Entry 8Z4J (electron microscopy, 2.97 A resolution); this record covers chains I and N of the 13 polymer chains in the assembly.

Chain I:
Molecule: Protein structure
Sequence (609 residues; each row starts with the number of its first residue):
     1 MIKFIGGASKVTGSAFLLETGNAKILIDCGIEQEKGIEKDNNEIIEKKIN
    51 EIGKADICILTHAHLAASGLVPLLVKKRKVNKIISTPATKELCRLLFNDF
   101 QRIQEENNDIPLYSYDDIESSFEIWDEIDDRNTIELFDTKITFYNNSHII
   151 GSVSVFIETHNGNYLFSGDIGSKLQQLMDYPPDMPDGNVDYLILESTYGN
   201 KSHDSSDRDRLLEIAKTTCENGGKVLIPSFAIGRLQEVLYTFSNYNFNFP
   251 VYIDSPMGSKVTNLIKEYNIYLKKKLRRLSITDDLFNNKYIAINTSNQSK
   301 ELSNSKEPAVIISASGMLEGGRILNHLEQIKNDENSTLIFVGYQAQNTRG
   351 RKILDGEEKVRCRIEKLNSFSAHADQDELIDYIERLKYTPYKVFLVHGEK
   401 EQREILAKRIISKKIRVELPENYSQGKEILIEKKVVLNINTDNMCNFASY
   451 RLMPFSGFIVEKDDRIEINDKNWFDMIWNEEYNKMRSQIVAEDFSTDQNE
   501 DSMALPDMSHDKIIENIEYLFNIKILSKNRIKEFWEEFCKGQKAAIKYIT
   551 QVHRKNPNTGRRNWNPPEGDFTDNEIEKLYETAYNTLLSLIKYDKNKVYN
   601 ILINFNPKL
Disordered / not traced: 1-433, 463-464, 490-504

Chain N:
Molecule: 60-nt RNA strand
Sequence (60 nucleotides; each row starts with the number of its first residue; numbers below 1 keep their minus sign (G-19 is residue -19)):
   -19 GAACAGAAGAACACCUAAACGCGAAGCGCACCUAAUUUCGAAUCCAGCAU
    31 GAGAAGCUAA
Disordered / not traced: -19 to -17, -11 to 8, 38-40

Chain I / chain N interface:
Pairs across the interface (20):
  Ser527(I) with U23(N), hydrogen bond to the phosphate; C24(N), phosphate contact
  Lys528(I) with C24(N), hydrogen bond to the phosphate; C25(N), salt bridge to the phosphate
  Asn529(I) with U23(N), hydrogen bond to the phosphate; C24(N), phosphate contact
  Arg530(I) with A22(N), salt bridge to the phosphate; U23(N), salt bridge to the phosphate
  Asn556(I) with U18(N), phosphate contact; C19(N), hydrogen bond to the phosphate
  Asn558(I) with U18(N), sugar contact; C19(N), phosphate contact
  Thr559(I) with U18(N), sugar contact
  Arg561(I) with C19(N), hydrogen bond to the sugar; G20(N), salt bridge to the phosphate
  Asn563(I) with G20(N), phosphate contact; A21(N), hydrogen bond to the sugar; A22(N), sugar contact
  Asn565(I) with A22(N), hydrogen bond to the sugar; U23(N), sugar contact
Also at the interface, not in a pair above, chain I (14 interface residues in all): Lys532, Val552, Trp564, Lys608
Also at the interface, not in a pair above, chain N (10 interface residues in all): A26, G27

Summary:
Chain I and chain N form an interface of 14 and 10 residues respectively, with 7 hydrogen bonds and 4 salt
bridges. Polar pairs include Arg561(I)-C19(N), Asn563(I)-A21(N) and Asn565(I)-A22(N).
Chain I is Protein structure and chain N is a 60-nt RNA strand; the structure, Cryo-EM structure of CTR-bound
type VII CRISPR-Cas complex at substrate-engaged state II, was determined by electron microscopy together with
8YHD, 8YHE, 8Z4L, 8Z99, 8Z9C and 8Z9E from the same study.
